1XVP - chains B and F of the 4 polymer chains in the assembly; structure by X-ray diffraction, 2.60 A resolution.

Chain B:
Molecule: Orphan nuclear receptor NR1I3
Source organism: Homo sapiens
Notes: fragment: LBD domain
Reference sequence: Q14994 (NR1I3_HUMAN); aligned to UniProt positions 103-348 over residues 103-348 (the alignment contains insertions or deletions, so no single offset holds)
Sequence (246 residues; each row starts with the number of its first residue):
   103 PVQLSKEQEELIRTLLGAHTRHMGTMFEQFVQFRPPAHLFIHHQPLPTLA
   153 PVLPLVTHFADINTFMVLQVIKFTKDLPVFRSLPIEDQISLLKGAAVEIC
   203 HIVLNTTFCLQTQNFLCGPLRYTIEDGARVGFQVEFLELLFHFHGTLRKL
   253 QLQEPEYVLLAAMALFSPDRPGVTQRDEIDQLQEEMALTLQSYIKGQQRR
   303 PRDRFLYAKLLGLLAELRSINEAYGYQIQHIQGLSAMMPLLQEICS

Chain F:
Molecule: nuclear receptor coactivator 1 isoform 1
Notes: fragment: Synthetic peptide-13 residues
Sequence (13 residues; row label = number of the first residue in the row):
   685 ERHKILHRLLQEG
Unresolved in the structure: 685

Chain B / chain F interface:
Residue-residue contacts (20; chain B residue first):
  Ile-173(B) with Leu-693(F), hydrophobic
  Lys-177(B) with Leu-693(F), hydrogen bond (side chain-backbone); Glu-696(F), hydrogen bond (side chain-backbone); Gly-697(F)
  Arg-183(B) with Leu-694(F), hydrogen bond (side chain-backbone); Gln-695(F); Glu-696(F), salt bridge
  Gln-190(B) with Leu-694(F)
  Ile-191(B) with His-691(F); Leu-694(F)
  Lys-195(B) with His-687(F), hydrogen bond
  Leu-342(B) with Ile-689(F), hydrophobic; Leu-690(F), hydrophobic; Leu-693(F), hydrophobic
  Glu-345(B) with His-687(F); Lys-688(F), hydrogen bond (side chain-backbone); Ile-689(F), hydrogen bond (side chain-backbone); Leu-690(F), hydrogen bond (side chain-backbone)
  Ile-346(B) with Leu-690(F), hydrophobic
  Ser-348(B) with His-687(F), hydrogen bond
Interface residues without a listed pair, chain B (12 interface residues in all): Leu-170, Ile-187

In short:
12 residues of chain B and 10 residues of chain F are in contact; the contacts include 8 hydrogen bonds and 1
salt bridge. Among the polar pairs are Arg-183(B)/Glu-696(F), Lys-177(B)/Leu-693(F) and Lys-177(B)/Glu-696(F).
Chain B is Orphan nuclear receptor NR1I3 (Homo sapiens) and chain F is nuclear receptor coactivator 1 isoform
1; the structure, crystal structure of CAR/RXR heterodimer bound with SRC1 peptide, fatty acid and CITCO, was
determined by X-ray diffraction (same publication as 1XV9).
